8XQX - chains A and R of the 22 polymer chains in the assembly; structure by electron microscopy, 2.80 A resolution.

== Chain A ==
Name: Fhl1
Organism: Chlamydomonas reinhardtii
Chain sequence (1182 residues; row label = number of the first residue in the row):
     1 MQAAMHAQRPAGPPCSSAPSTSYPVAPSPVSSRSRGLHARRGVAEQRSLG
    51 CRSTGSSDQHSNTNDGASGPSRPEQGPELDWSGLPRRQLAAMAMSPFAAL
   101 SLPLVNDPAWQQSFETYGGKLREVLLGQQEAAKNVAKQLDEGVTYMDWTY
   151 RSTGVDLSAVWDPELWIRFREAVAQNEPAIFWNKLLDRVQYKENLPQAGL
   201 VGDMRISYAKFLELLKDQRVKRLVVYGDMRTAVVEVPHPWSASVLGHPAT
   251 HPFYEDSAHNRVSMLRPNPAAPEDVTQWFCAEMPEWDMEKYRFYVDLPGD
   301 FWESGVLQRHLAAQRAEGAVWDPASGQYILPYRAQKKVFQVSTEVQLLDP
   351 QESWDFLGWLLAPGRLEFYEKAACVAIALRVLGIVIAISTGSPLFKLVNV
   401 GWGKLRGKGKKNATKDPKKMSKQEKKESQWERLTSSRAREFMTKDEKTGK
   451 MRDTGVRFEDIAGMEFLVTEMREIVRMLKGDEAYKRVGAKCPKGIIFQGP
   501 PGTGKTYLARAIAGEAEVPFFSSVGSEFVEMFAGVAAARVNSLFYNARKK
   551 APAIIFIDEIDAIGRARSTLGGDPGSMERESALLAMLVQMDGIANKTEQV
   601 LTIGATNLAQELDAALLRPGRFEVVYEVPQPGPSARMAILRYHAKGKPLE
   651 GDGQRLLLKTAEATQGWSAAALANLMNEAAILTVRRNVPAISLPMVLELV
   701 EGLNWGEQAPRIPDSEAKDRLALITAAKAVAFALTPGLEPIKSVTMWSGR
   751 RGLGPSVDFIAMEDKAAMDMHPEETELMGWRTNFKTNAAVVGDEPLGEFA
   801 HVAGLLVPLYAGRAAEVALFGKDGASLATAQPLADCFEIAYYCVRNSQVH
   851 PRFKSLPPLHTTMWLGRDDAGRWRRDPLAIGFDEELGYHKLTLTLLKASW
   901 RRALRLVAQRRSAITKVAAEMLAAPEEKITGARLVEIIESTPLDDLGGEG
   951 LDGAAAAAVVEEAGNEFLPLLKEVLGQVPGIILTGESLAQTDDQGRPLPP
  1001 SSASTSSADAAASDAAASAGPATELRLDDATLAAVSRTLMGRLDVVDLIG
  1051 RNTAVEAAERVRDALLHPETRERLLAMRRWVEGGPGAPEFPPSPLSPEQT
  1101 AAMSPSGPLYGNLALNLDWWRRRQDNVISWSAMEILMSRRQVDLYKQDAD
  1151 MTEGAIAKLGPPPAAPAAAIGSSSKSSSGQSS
Disordered / not traced: 1-108, 391-420, 986-1023, 1165-1182
Bound ions: Mg2+ near Thr-506 (its only coordinating residue here)

== Chain R ==
Name: DnaJ
Organism: Chlamydomonas reinhardtii
Reference sequence: A0A2K3DGW6 (A0A2K3DGW6_CHLRE); residues 1-462 here = UniProt positions 1-462
Chain sequence (462 residues; row label = number of the first residue in the row):
     1 MGQFYSREFDGDPYVDLMRSLPERELVWWAQKVIWLAEGFTFVDHFARTY
    51 PRLLQHKCQRCKGAGVMTCPACLGDARVSGGARRRAALAGLGGVAEGRSA
   101 HDHDHEAGADGGCRVCGTACAWDAESEWMERWGEWESRLAYYDKATGPLM
   151 DEWYEDVLNAGNLEEDTPPVEDDPPGPEVTGRWAEHDRALHKDKKRMAAL
   201 MRRWGHPYDADANLGYQIVDPTASMGENVWNMAQVYNSLPPELNPLRTQH
   251 LADRGGGNTQAAVEAARSAFDAQVVMEAALLQNLEAAAQDLPKPHRLPPT
   301 AGTVACNECGGAAWGYSFFPNTAVMFGLERPFWGDTLARLSKYWNPTQVA
   351 DPARTGQLLPYGEGGLRRLLAAGGGGEDEEGGALEAVVGKAPATTGRYRR
   401 DLELLLAHPELRDGALRVPGGWGPEGGLQTYLRGQQEEQARMQRRRDLAA
   451 EASPLELAPAGK
Disordered / not traced: 75-110, 371-382, 450-462
Modified positions: Ser-126 (phosphoserine; SEP); Thr-167 (phosphothreonine; TPO)
Bound ions: Zn2+ site 1: Cys-58, Cys-61, Cys-306, Cys-309; Zn2+ site 2: Cys-69, Cys-72, Cys-116
Ligand contacts: diacyl glycerol (DGA): Phe-46, Tyr-50, Leu-53, Met-325, Phe-326

== How chain A and chain R interact ==
Pairs across the interface (125):
  Tyr-191(A) with Gln-289(R), hydrogen bond
  Lys-192(A) with Glu-285(R)
  Leu-195(A) with Glu-285(R)
  Pro-196(A) with Leu-281(R)
  Leu-200(A) with Glu-277(R)
  Val-201(A) with Trp-132(R), hydrophobic; Glu-277(R)
  Gly-202(A) with Gln-273(R); Glu-277(R)
  Asp-203(A) with Trp-122(R), hydrogen bond (backbone-side chain); Gln-273(R); Met-276(R)
  Met-204(A) with Trp-122(R), hydrophobic
  Arg-205(A) with Cys-120(R); Trp-122(R); Leu-280(R); Leu-297(R)
  Ser-207(A) with Asp-123(R), hydrogen bond; Thr-300(R); Ala-301(R)
  Tyr-208(A) with Thr-300(R); Gly-302(R); Thr-303(R)
  Ala-209(A) with Ala-301(R)
  Lys-210(A) with Asp-123(R); Glu-125(R), salt bridge
  Lys-216(A) with Leu-73(R)
  Asp-217(A) with Thr-394(R)
  Arg-219(A) with Glu-125(R), salt bridge; Thr-394(R)
  Tyr-226(A) with Ala-287(R); Ala-288(R), hydrophobic
  Gly-227(A) with Ala-287(R), hydrogen bond (backbone-backbone)
  Asp-228(A) with Ala-287(R); Asp-290(R); Leu-291(R)
  Arg-230(A) with Lys-57(R); Lys-62(R), hydrogen bond (side chain-backbone); Ala-64(R); Lys-293(R)
  Thr-231(A) with Leu-284(R); Lys-293(R), hydrogen bond
  Val-233(A) with Leu-284(R), hydrophobic
  His-238(A) with Met-129(R); Trp-132(R)
  Pro-239(A) with Tyr-398(R)
  Trp-240(A) with Asp-401(R); Leu-402(R), hydrophobic; Gly-421(R), hydrogen bond (side chain-backbone)
  Leu-245(A) with Leu-402(R), hydrophobic
  Gly-246(A) with Arg-412(R)
  His-247(A) with Leu-405(R)
  Pro-248(A) with Leu-411(R); Leu-416(R), hydrophobic; Arg-417(R); Val-418(R), hydrogen bond (backbone-backbone); Leu-428(R)
  Ala-249(A) with Arg-417(R); Val-418(R)
  His-251(A) with Arg-417(R)
  Pro-252(A) with Gly-414(R)
  Glu-255(A) with Gly-414(R)
  His-259(A) with Asp-413(R); Gly-414(R), hydrogen bond (backbone-backbone)
  Asn-260(A) with Arg-182(R), hydrogen bond; Arg-412(R); Asp-413(R)
  Arg-261(A) with Leu-411(R); Arg-412(R), hydrogen bond (backbone-backbone); Asp-413(R), hydrogen bond (side chain-backbone); Leu-416(R), hydrogen bond (side chain-backbone)
  Asn-268(A) with Val-388(R)
  Ala-270(A) with Val-388(R), hydrophobic
  Asp-274(A) with Arg-399(R), salt bridge
  Val-275(A) with Arg-399(R); Leu-402(R), hydrophobic; Glu-403(R)
  Thr-276(A) with Thr-395(R); Arg-399(R)
  Gln-277(A) with Ala-391(R)
  Trp-278(A) with Leu-406(R), hydrophobic
  Phe-279(A) with Val-388(R), hydrophobic
  Tyr-291(A) with Met-129(R), hydrogen bond
  Phe-293(A) with Trp-122(R), hydrophobic
  Tyr-294(A) with Asn-283(R), hydrogen bond
  Asp-296(A) with Lys-293(R), salt bridge
  Pro-298(A) with Val-66(R); Thr-68(R)
  Gly-299(A) with Cys-61(R); Lys-62(R); Ala-64(R); Val-66(R), hydrogen bond (backbone-backbone)
  Asp-300(A) with Met-67(R); Thr-68(R), hydrogen bond
  Trp-302(A) with Trp-344(R)
  Glu-303(A) with Lys-62(R), salt bridge; Arg-339(R), salt bridge; Leu-340(R); Tyr-343(R); Trp-344(R), hydrogen bond (backbone-side chain)
  Gly-305(A) with Trp-344(R)
  Tyr-332(A) with Val-387(R), hydrophobic; Val-388(R), hydrophobic
  Arg-333(A) with Ala-386(R), hydrogen bond (side chain-backbone); Val-387(R), hydrogen bond (backbone-backbone); Val-388(R)
  Lys-337(A) with Val-388(R), hydrogen bond (side chain-backbone); Lys-390(R); Pro-392(R)
  Phe-339(A) with Thr-395(R); Leu-402(R), hydrophobic
  Gln-340(A) with Lys-390(R); Pro-392(R)
  Ser-353(A) with Ala-288(R), hydrogen bond (side chain-backbone); Gln-289(R)
  Asp-355(A) with Arg-48(R), salt bridge; Arg-52(R), salt bridge; Gln-289(R)
  Trp-359(A) with Thr-41(R); Asp-44(R), hydrogen bond; His-45(R); Arg-48(R)
  Arg-365(A) with Asp-44(R), salt bridge
  Phe-368(A) with Ala-37(R), hydrophobic
  Leu-379(A) with Val-27(R), hydrophobic
Other interface residues (no listed pair), chain A (79 interface residues in all): Ile-206, Leu-214, Val-236, Thr-250, Ser-263, Leu-265, Leu-297, Ser-304, Gln-308, Val-338, Pro-350, Phe-356, Ala-372
Other interface residues (no listed pair), chain R (80 interface residues in all): Leu-26, Ala-30, Ile-34, Gly-63, Trp-128, Trp-135, Leu-139, His-186, Pro-292, Leu-384, Gly-420

== In short ==
The interface between chain A and chain R involves 79 residues on one side and 80 on the other; the contacts
include 23 hydrogen bonds and 9 salt bridges. Among the polar pairs are Lys-210(A)/Glu-125(R),
Arg-219(A)/Glu-125(R) and Asp-274(A)/Arg-399(R). Chain R binds diacyl glycerol.
Chain A is Fhl1 and chain R is DnaJ, both from Chlamydomonas reinhardtii; the structure, Cryo-EM structure of
the Ycf2-FtsHi motor complex from Chlamydomonas reinhardtii in apo state, was determined by electron
microscopy (same publication as 8XQW).
